8QE9 - chains 1I and 2I of the 64 polymer chains in the assembly; structure by electron microscopy, 3.90 A resolution.

# Chain 1I
Molecule: DUF1071 domain-containing protein
Organism: Staphylococcus phage 80alpha
UniProt: A0A0E1VL05 (A0A0E1VL05_STAA3); residues 2-207 here = UniProt positions 2-207
Amino-acid sequence (206 residues; numbered 2 to 207; the number before each row is that of its first residue):
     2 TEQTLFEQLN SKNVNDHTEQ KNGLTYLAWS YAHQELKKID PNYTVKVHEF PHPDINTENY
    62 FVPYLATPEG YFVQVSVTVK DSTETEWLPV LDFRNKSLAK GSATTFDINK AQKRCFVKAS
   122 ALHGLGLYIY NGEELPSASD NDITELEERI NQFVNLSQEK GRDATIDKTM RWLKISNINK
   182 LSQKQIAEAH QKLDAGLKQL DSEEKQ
Unresolved in the structure: 2-3, 204-207

# Chain 2I
Molecule: Helix-turn-helix XRE family protein
Organism: Staphylococcus aureus
UniProt: A0FIL5 (A0FIL5_STAAU); residue numbers follow UniProt; this construct covers 2-224
Amino-acid sequence (233 residues; row label = number of the first residue in the row; numbering starts at 0):
     0 MGIRNRLSEL LSERGLKISR VAKDVKIARS SLTSMAQNDS EMIRYDAIDK LCSYLHISPS
    60 EFFEHNPINF DFTFDEEPNY KINDVFEGFE VTANITHAFS IENFDFEILV DVELDNRQKL
   120 NFDLDVSYKE TEKITNSQHR FIFTIKNEDE NIGLKKYVDS LSAGLKNLLF KKINQKLSGY
   180 VSEIIVKNID DIEELFPNKG EKSTTLHKEI LQTDSRLSSD IFKEYGSHHH HHH
Unresolved in the structure: 0-1, 196-200, 224-232
Differences from the reference sequence: initiating methionine (0); expression tag (1, 225-232)
From the paper describing this entry:
  - mutagenesis - E89A/V90A/T91A: unchanged binding to DUF1071 domain-containing protein (chain 1I)
  - mutagenesis - F195A/P196A/N197A/K198A/G199A/E200A: abolished binding to DUF1071 domain-containing protein (chain 1I)

# How chain 1I and chain 2I interact
Pairs across the interface - 21 pairs, chain 1I then chain 2I:
  Phe-154(1I) with Glu-89(2I); Leu-194(2I), hydrophobic; Phe-195(2I), hydrophobic
  Leu-157(1I) with Phe-195(2I), hydrophobic
  Ser-158(1I) with Leu-194(2I); Phe-195(2I)
  Lys-161(1I) with Thr-91(2I)
  Arg-163(1I) with Glu-193(2I); Phe-195(2I); Lys-201(2I), hydrogen bond (side chain-backbone); Ser-202(2I); Thr-203(2I), hydrogen bond
  Asp-164(1I) with Leu-194(2I)
  Ala-165(1I) with Leu-194(2I)
  Lys-169(1I) with Glu-192(2I)
  Thr-170(1I) with Leu-194(2I)
  Trp-173(1I) with Phe-85(2I); Glu-89(2I)
  Gly-197(1I) with Val-90(2I); Phe-195(2I)
  Leu-201(1I) with Phe-195(2I), hydrophobic
Other interface residues (no listed pair), chain 1I (16 interface residues in all): Gly-162, Thr-166, Ala-196, Leu-198
Other interface residues (no listed pair), chain 2I (13 interface residues in all): Glu-86, Ala-92

# In short
16 residues of chain 1I and 13 residues of chain 2I are in contact, with 2 hydrogen bonds. Polar contacts
include Arg-163(1I)/Lys-201(2I) and Arg-163(1I)/Thr-203(2I). From the paper:
F195A/P196A/N197A/K198A/G199A/E200A of chain 2I abolish binding to DUF1071 domain-containing protein (chain
1I); E89A/V90A/T91A of chain 2I leave binding to DUF1071 domain-containing protein (chain 1I) unchanged.
Chain 1I is DUF1071 domain-containing protein (Staphylococcus phage 80alpha) and chain 2I is Helix-turn-helix
XRE family protein (Staphylococcus aureus); the structure, Complex between the 80a-Sak SSAP and the SaPI2 Stl
master regulator, was determined by electron microscopy together with 8Q86, 8RC5 and 8PQ8 from the same study.
